Entry 7PAI (electron microscopy, 6.70 A resolution (low resolution: residue-level contacts below are approximate; hydrogen-bond / salt-bridge calls are withheld)); this record covers chains p and 3 of the 53 polymer chains in the assembly.

Chain p:
Protein: 50S ribosomal protein L20
From: Mycoplasma pneumoniae M129
UniProtKB: P78023 (RL20_MYCPN); numbering as in UniProt (aligned over 1-127)
Sequence (127 residues; numbered 1 to 127; the number before each row is that of its first residue):
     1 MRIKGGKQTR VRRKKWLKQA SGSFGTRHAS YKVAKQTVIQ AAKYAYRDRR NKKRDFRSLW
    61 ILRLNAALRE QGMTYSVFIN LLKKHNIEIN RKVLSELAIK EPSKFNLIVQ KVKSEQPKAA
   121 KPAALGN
Not modelled in the structure: 115-127

Chain 3:
Molecule: 23S ribosomal RNA
From: Mycoplasma pneumoniae M129
Sequence (2907 nucleotides; numbered 1 to 2907; the number before each row is that of its first residue):
     1 UACAAUAAGU UACUAAGGGC UUAUGGUGGA UGCCUUGGCA CUAAUAGGCG AUGAAGGACG
    61 UGUUAACCUG CGAUAAGCUU CGGGUAGGUG GUAAGAACCU CAGAUCCGGA GAUUUCCGAA
   121 UGGAGCAAUC CGGUAGUUGG AAACAGCUAU CAUUAAUUGA UGAAUAAAUA GUCAAUUAAA
   181 GCAAUACGUG GUGAAGUGAA ACAUCUCAGU AGCCACAGGA AAAGAAAACG AAUGUGAUUC
   241 CGUGUGUAGU GGCGAGCGAA AGCGGAACAG GCCAAACUUA UCAUUAGAUA GGGGUUGUAG
   301 GGCUUGCAAU GUGGACUUGA AAACGAUAGA AGAAGCUGUU GGAAAGCAGC GCGCAAAAGG
   361 GUGAUAGCCC CGUAUUUGAA AUUGUUUUCA UACCUAGCGA GAUCCCUGAG UAGCUCGGAA
   421 AACGUUAUUU UGAGUGAAUC UGCCCAGACC AUUGGGUAAG CCUAAAUACU AAUUAGUGAC
   481 CGAUAGCGAA ACAGUACCGU GAGGGAAAGG UGAAAAGAAC CCAGAGAUGG GAGUGAAAUA
   541 GAUUCUGAAA CCAUAUGCCU ACAACGUGUC AGAGCACAUU AAUGUGUGAU GGCGUGCGUU
   601 UUGAAGUAUG AGCCGGCGAG UUAUGAUAGC AAGCGUUAGU UAACCAGGAG AUGGGGAGCU
   661 GUAGCGAAAG CGAGUUUUAA AAGAGCGUUU GUUUGUUAUU AUAGACCCGA AACGGGUUGA
   721 GCUAGUCAUG AGCAGGUUGA AGGUUGAGUA ACAUCAACUG GAGGACCGAA CCGACUCUCG
   781 UUGAAACGAU AGCGGAUGAC UUGUGAUUAG GGGUGAAAUU CCAAUCGAAA UCCGUGAUAG
   841 CUGGUUCUCG UCGAAAUAGC UUUAAGGCUA GCGUGAGAUC ACAAAUAAGU GGAGGUAAAG
   901 CUACUGAAUG UAUGAUGGCG CCACCUAGGC GUACUGAAUA CAAUUAAACU CUGAAUGCCA
   961 UUUAUUUUAU UCUCGCAGUC AGACAGUGGG GGAUAAGCUU CAUUGUCAAG AGGGGAAGAG
  1021 CCCAGAUCAU UAAAUAAGGU CCCCAAAAUA UACUAAGUGG AAAAGGAUGU GAAAGUGCUA
  1081 AAACAGCAAG GAUGUUGGCU UAGAAGCAGC CAUCGUUUAA AGAGUGCGUA ACAGCUCACU
  1141 UGUCGAGUGU UUUUGCGCCG AAGAUGUAAC GGGGCUAAGU AUAUUACCGA AUUUAUGGAU
  1201 AAGAUUUAUA UCUUGUGGUA GACGAGCGUU GUAUUGGAGU UGAAGUCAAA GCGUGAGCAU
  1261 UGGUGGAUCC AAUACAAGUG AGAAUGCCGG CAUGAGUAAC GCUUGGGAGU GAGAAUCUCC
  1321 CAAACCGAUU GACUAAGGUU UCCUGGACCA GGGUCGUCCU UCCAGGGUUA GUCUGGACCU
  1381 AAGCUGAGGC UGAAAAGCGU AGGCGAUGGA CAACAGGUUA AUAUUCCUGU ACUUACAGUU
  1441 AGACUGAUGG AGUGACAAAG AAGGUUUUCC ACCCCCAUAA UUGGAUUUGG GGAUAAAUCA
  1501 UAAGGUGGUA CAAUAGGCAA AUCCGUUGUG CAUAACAUUG AGUGAUGAUG UCGAGUGAAU
  1561 GAGUGAUCAA GUAGCGAAGG UGGUAUUAAU CAUGCUUUCA AGAAAAGCUU CUAGGGUUAA
  1621 UCUAGCUGUA ACCAGUACCG AGAACGAACA CACGUAGUCA AGGAGAGGAU CCUAAGGUUA
  1681 GCGAGUGAAC UAUAGCCAAG GAACUCUGCA AAUUAACCCC GUAAGUUAGC GAGAAGGGGU
  1741 GCUUAUGUAA AAGUAAGCCG CAGUGAAGAA CGAGGGGGGA CUGUUUAACU AAAACACAAC
  1801 UCUAUGCCAA ACCGUAAGGU GAUGUAUAUG GGGUGACACC UGCCCAGUGC UGGAAGGUUA
  1861 AAGAAGGAGG UUAGCGCAAG CGAAGCUUUU AACUGAAGCC CCAGUGAACG GCGGCCGUAA
  1921 CUAUAACGGU CCUAAGGUAG CGAAAUUCCU AGUCGGGUAA AUUCCGUCCC GCUUGAAUGG
  1981 UGUAACCAUC UCUUGACUGU CUCGGCUAUA GACUCGGUGA AAUCCAGGUA CGGGUGAAGA
  2041 CACCCGUUAG GCGCAACGGG ACGGAAAGAC CCCGUGAAGC UUUACUGUAG CUUAAUAUUG
  2101 AUCAGGACAU UAUCAUGUAG AGAAUAGGUA GGAGCAAUCG AUGCAAGUUC GCUAGGACUU
  2161 GUUGAUGCGA AAGGUGGAAU ACUACCCUUG GUUGUGUGCU GUUCUAAUUG GUAACUGUUA
  2221 UCCAGUUUCA AGACAGUGUU AGGUGGGCAG UUUGACUGGG GCGGUCGCCU CCUAAAAGGU
  2281 AACGGAGGCG UACAAAGGUA CCUUCAGUAC GGUUGGAAAU CGUAUGUAGA GUGUAAUGGU
  2341 GUAAGGGUGC UUGACUGUGA GACAUACAGG UCGAACAGGU GAGAAAUCAG GUCAUAGUGA
  2401 UCCGGUGGUC CAGUAUGGAA UGGCCAUCGC UCAACGGAUA AAAGCUACUC CGGGGAUAAC
  2461 AGGCUGAUAC UGCCCAAGAG UUCAUAUCGA CGGCAGUGUU UGGCACCUCG AUGUCGACUC
  2521 AUCUCAUCCU CGAGCUGAAG CAGGUUCGAA GGGUUCGGCU GUUCGCCGAU UAAAGAGAUA
  2581 CGUGAGUUGG GUUCAAACCG UCGUGAGACA GGUUGGUCCC UAUCUAUUGU GCCCGUAGGA
  2641 AGAUUGAAGA GUGUUGCUUC UAGUACGAGA GGACCGAAGC GAGGACACCU CUUAUGCUCC
  2701 AGUUGUAGCG CCAGCUGCAC CGCUGGGUAG UAACGUGUCU AUUAGAUAAA CGCUGAAAGC
  2761 AUCUAAGUGU GAAACUAUCU CAAAGAUUAA UCUUCCCAUU UCGCAAGAAA GUAAGAGCCG
  2821 UCAAAGACGA UGACGUUGAU AGGUUACAGG UGUAAGCAUA GUGAUAUGUU GAGCUGAGUA
  2881 AUACUAAUUG CUCGAGGACU UAUUGGA
Not modelled in the structure: 1-7, 923-927, 1560-1569, 2901-2907

Chain p / chain 3 interface:
Contacting residue pairs - 121 pairs, chain p then chain 3:
  Met1(p) - A479(3)
  Met1(p) - C480(3)
  Met1(p) - C481(3)
  Met1(p) - G1278(3)
  Arg2(p) - C481(3)
  Arg2(p) - G482(3)
  Arg2(p) - A485(3)
  Arg2(p) - G1278(3)
  Ile3(p) - U1229(3)
  Ile3(p) - U1230(3)
  Ile3(p) - G1278(3)
  Lys4(p) - U31(3)
  Lys4(p) - G32(3)
  Lys4(p) - C617(3)
  Lys4(p) - G618(3)
  Gly5(p) - C617(3)
  Gly5(p) - A1281(3)
  Gly6(p) - C617(3)
  Lys7(p) - U31(3)
  Lys7(p) - G32(3)
  Lys7(p) - G1245(3)
  Lys7(p) - U1246(3)
  Gln8(p) - G1228(3)
  Gln8(p) - U1229(3)
  Thr9(p) - G616(3)
  Thr9(p) - A1281(3)
  Arg10(p) - A30(3)
  Arg10(p) - U31(3)
  Arg10(p) - A548(3)
  Arg10(p) - U1246(3)
  Arg10(p) - C1247(3)
  Arg12(p) - C847(3)
  Arg12(p) - G1257(3)
  Arg12(p) - A1281(3)
  Arg12(p) - G1282(3)
  Arg13(p) - G615(3)
  Arg13(p) - G616(3)
  Lys14(p) - A548(3)
  Lys14(p) - C1247(3)
  Lys15(p) - G1257(3)
  Gly22(p) - C20(3)
  Gly22(p) - U21(3)
  Ser23(p) - C20(3)
  Ser23(p) - G568(3)
  Phe24(p) - G19(3)
  Phe24(p) - U567(3)
  Phe24(p) - G568(3)
  Phe24(p) - G2028(3)
  Gly25(p) - C20(3)
  Thr26(p) - A2026(3)
  Thr26(p) - G2027(3)
  Arg27(p) - G566(3)
  Arg27(p) - U567(3)
  Arg27(p) - G568(3)
  Arg27(p) - A2026(3)
  His28(p) - U21(3)
  Ser30(p) - C613(3)
  Ser30(p) - C614(3)
  Tyr31(p) - G1282(3)
  Lys32(p) - G1282(3)
  Lys32(p) - A1283(3)
  Val33(p) - A2026(3)
  Lys35(p) - G1282(3)
  Gln36(p) - G596(3)
  Gln36(p) - C597(3)
  Gln36(p) - G1282(3)
  Gln40(p) - G596(3)
  Ala41(p) - G568(3)
  Tyr44(p) - G594(3)
  Ala45(p) - U569(3)
  Tyr46(p) - C1028(3)
  Tyr46(p) - A1029(3)
  Arg47(p) - C593(3)
  Arg47(p) - G594(3)
  Asp48(p) - U569(3)
  Asp48(p) - G592(3)
  Arg49(p) - A1029(3)
  Arg49(p) - U1030(3)
  Arg50(p) - A1191(3)
  Lys52(p) - C570(3)
  Lys52(p) - U1030(3)
  Lys52(p) - U1031(3)
  Lys53(p) - U1031(3)
  Lys53(p) - A1191(3)
  Arg54(p) - G1012(3)
  Arg54(p) - G1013(3)
  Arg54(p) - A1190(3)
  Arg54(p) - A1191(3)
  Asp55(p) - G592(3)
  Phe56(p) - U1031(3)
  Arg57(p) - G1189(3)
  Arg57(p) - A1190(3)
  Ser58(p) - A1045(3)
  Trp60(p) - U1031(3)
  Trp60(p) - A1032(3)
  Trp60(p) - A1033(3)
  Ile61(p) - A1045(3)
  Ile61(p) - A1046(3)
  Ile61(p) - C1188(3)
  Leu62(p) - A1046(3)
  Asn65(p) - A1046(3)
  Asn65(p) - A1047(3)
  Arg69(p) - A1048(3)
  Thr74(p) - A1047(3)
  Tyr75(p) - A1047(3)
  Tyr75(p) - C1187(3)
  Tyr75(p) - C1188(3)
  Ser76(p) - A1047(3)
  Ser76(p) - A1186(3)
  Ile79(p) - A1186(3)
  Ile79(p) - C1187(3)
  Asn80(p) - A1186(3)
  Lys83(p) - A1034(3)
  Lys84(p) - U1185(3)
  Lys84(p) - A1186(3)
  Arg91(p) - U1031(3)
  Arg91(p) - A1032(3)
  Lys92(p) - A1033(3)
  Lys92(p) - A1034(3)
  Lys92(p) - C1188(3)
  Val93(p) - U1031(3)
Other interface residues (no listed pair), chain p (61 interface residues in all): Ser21, Ala29, Asn51
Other interface residues (no listed pair), chain 3 (69 interface residues in all): A550, C551, A1026, U1027, G1231, U1279

Summary:
61 residues of chain p face 69 of chain 3 across their interface.
Here chain p is 50S ribosomal protein L20 and chain 3 is 23S ribosomal RNA, both from Mycoplasma pneumoniae
M129. Entry 7PAI (70S ribosome with P-site tRNA in Mycoplasma pneumoniae cells) was determined by electron
microscopy (same publication as 7OOC, 7OOD, 7P6Z, 7PAH, 7PAJ, 7PAK and 23 further entries).
